PDB entry 6O7U | electron microscopy, 3.10 A resolution | chains b and h of the 15 polymer chains in the assembly

Chain b:
Name: V0 assembly protein 1
From: Saccharomyces cerevisiae
UniProtKB: P53262 (VOA1_YEAST); numbering as in UniProt (aligned over 1-265)
Amino-acid sequence (265 residues; each row starts with the number of its first residue):
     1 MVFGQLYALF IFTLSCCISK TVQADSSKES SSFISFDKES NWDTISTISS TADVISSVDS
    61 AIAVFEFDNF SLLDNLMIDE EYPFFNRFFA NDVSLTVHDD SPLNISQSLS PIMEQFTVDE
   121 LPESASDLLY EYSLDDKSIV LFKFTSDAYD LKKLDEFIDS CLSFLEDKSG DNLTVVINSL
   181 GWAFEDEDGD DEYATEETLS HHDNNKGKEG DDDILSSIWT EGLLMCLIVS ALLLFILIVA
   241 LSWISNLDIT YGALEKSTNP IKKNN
Unresolved in the structure: 1-213, 258-265
Curated features (UniProtKB/Swiss-Prot):
  - motif: Lys-262 to Asn-265 (ER retention motif)
  - glycosylation (N-linked (GlcNAc...) asparagine): Asn-69, Asn-104, Asn-172

Chain h:
Name: V-type proton ATPase subunit c
From: Saccharomyces cerevisiae
UniProtKB: P25515 (VATL1_YEAST); numbering as in UniProt (aligned over 1-160)
Amino-acid sequence (160 residues; each row starts with the number of its first residue):
     1 MTELCPVYAP FFGAIGCASA IIFTSLGAAY GTAKSGVGIC ATCVLRPDLL FKNIVPVIMA
    61 GIIAIYGLVV SVLVCYSLGQ KQALYTGFIQ LGAGLSVGLS GLAAGFAIGI VGDAGVRGSS
   121 QQPRLFVGMI LILIFAEVLG LYGLIVALLL NSRATQDVVC
Unresolved in the structure: 1-2, 160
Curated features (UniProtKB/Swiss-Prot):
  - site: Glu-137 (Essential for proton translocation)
  - mutagenesis: Glu-137 (E137D: Partial inactivation; E137Q/V/K: Inactivation)

Interface between chain b and chain h:
Residue-residue contacts - 17 pairs, chain b then chain h:
  Leu-237(b) with Leu-99(h), hydrophobic
  Leu-241(b) with Leu-102(h), hydrophobic; Phe-106(h), hydrophobic
  Ile-244(b) with Phe-106(h), hydrophobic
  Leu-247(b) with Ile-110(h)
  Ile-249(b) with Lys-34(h); Ile-110(h); Asp-113(h); Ala-114(h), hydrophobic
  Tyr-251(b) with Lys-34(h); Asp-113(h), hydrogen bond; Arg-117(h)
  Leu-254(b) with Ala-114(h); Arg-117(h); Gly-118(h); Gln-121(h)
  Lys-256(b) with Gln-121(h)
Interface residues without a listed pair, chain b (9 interface residues in all): Glu-255

Overview:
9 residues of chain b and 10 residues of chain h are in contact, with 1 hydrogen bond. Its one hydrogen-bonded
contact is Tyr-251(b)/Asp-113(h). UniProt lists one mutagenesis site on chain h.
Chain b is V0 assembly protein 1 and chain h is V-type proton ATPase subunit c, both from Saccharomyces
cerevisiae; the structure, Saccharomyces cerevisiae V-ATPase Stv1-VO, was determined by electron microscopy
together with 6O7T, 6O7V, 6O7W and 6O7X from the same study.
